PDB entry 6Z9T | electron microscopy, 4.10 A resolution (low resolution: residue-level contacts below are approximate; hydrogen-bond / salt-bridge calls are withheld) | chains X and R of the 15 polymer chains in the assembly

# Chain X
Name: DNA-directed RNA polymerase subunit beta
Source organism: Escherichia coli
Notes: EC 2.7.7.6
Reference sequence: P0A8V4 (RPOB_ECO57); numbering as in UniProt (aligned over 1-1342)
Chain sequence (1342 residues; numbered 1 to 1342; the number before each row is that of its first residue):
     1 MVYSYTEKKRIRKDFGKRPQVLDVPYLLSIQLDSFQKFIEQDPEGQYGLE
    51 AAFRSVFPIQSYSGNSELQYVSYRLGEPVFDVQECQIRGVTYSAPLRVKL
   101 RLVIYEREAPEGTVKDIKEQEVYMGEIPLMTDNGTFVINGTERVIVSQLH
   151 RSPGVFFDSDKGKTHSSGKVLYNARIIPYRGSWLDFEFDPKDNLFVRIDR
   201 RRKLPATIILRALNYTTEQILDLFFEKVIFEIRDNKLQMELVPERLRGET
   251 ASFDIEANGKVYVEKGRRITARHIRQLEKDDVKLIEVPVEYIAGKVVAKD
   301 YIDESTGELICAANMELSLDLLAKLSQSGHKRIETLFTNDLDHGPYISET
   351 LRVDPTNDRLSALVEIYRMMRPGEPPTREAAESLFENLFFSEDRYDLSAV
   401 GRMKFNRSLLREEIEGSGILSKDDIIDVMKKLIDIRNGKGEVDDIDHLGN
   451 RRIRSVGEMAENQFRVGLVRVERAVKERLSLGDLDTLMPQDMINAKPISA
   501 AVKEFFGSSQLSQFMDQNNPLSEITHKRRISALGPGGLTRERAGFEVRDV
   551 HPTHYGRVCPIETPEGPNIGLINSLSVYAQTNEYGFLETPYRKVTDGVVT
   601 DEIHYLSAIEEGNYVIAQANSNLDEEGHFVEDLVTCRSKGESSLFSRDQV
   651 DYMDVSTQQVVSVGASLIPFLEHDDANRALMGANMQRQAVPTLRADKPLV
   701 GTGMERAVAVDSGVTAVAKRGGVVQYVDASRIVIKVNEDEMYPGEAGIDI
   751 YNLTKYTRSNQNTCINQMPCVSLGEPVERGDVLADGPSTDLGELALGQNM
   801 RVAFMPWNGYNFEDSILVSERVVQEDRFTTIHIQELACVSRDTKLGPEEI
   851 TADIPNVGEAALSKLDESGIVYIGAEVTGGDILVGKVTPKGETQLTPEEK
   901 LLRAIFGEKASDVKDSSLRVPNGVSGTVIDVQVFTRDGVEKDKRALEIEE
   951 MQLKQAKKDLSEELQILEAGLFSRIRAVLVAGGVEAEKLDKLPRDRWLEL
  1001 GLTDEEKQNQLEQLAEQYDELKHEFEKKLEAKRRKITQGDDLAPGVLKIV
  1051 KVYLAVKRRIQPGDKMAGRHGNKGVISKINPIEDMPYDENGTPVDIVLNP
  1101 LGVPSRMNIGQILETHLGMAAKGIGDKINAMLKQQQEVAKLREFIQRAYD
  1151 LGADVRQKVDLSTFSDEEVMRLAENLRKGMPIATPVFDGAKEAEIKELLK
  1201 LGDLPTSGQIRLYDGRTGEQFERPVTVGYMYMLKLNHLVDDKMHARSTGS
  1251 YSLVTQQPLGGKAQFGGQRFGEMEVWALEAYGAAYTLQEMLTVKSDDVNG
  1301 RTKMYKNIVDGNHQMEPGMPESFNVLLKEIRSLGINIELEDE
Disordered / not traced: 1, 1342
UniProt features mapped onto this chain:
  - modified residue (N6-acetyllysine): Lys-1022, Lys-1200

# Chain R
Molecule: rut RNA
Sequence (99 nucleotides; numbered 1 to 99; the number before each row is that of its first residue):
     1 GGGAUAACCCCGCUCUUACACAUUCCAGCCCUGAAAAAGGGCAUCAAAUU
    51 AAACCACACCUAUGGUGUAUGUCAAAUUAAACCACACCUGGCGUGUGGC
Disordered / not traced: 1-18, 27-79

# Interface between chain X and chain R
Residue-residue contacts - 5 pairs, chain X then chain R:
  Arg-542(X) / C99(R)
  Arg-919(X) / C88(R)
  Gly-1261(X) / G91(R)
  Gln-1264(X) / G90(R)
  Gln-1264(X) / G91(R)
Other interface residues (no listed pair), chain X (7 interface residues in all): Lys-914, Leu-1259, Gly-1260

# In short
Chain X and chain R form an interface of 7 and 4 residues respectively.
Here chain X is DNA-directed RNA polymerase subunit beta (Escherichia coli) and chain R is rut RNA. Entry 6Z9T
(Transcription termination intermediate complex 5) was determined by electron microscopy, deposited together
with 6Z9P, 6Z9Q, 6Z9R, 6Z9S, 7ADB, 7ADC, 7ADD and 7ADE.
